PDB entry 3KRG | X-ray diffraction, 1.90 A resolution | chain A

== Chain A ==
Protein: Pectate lyase
Organism: Bacillus subtilis
Notes: EC 4.2.2.2
Reference sequence: P39116 (PEL_BACSU); residues 1-399 here correspond to UniProt positions 22-420 (UniProt number = residue number + 21)
Amino-acid sequence (399 residues; row label = number of the first residue in the row):
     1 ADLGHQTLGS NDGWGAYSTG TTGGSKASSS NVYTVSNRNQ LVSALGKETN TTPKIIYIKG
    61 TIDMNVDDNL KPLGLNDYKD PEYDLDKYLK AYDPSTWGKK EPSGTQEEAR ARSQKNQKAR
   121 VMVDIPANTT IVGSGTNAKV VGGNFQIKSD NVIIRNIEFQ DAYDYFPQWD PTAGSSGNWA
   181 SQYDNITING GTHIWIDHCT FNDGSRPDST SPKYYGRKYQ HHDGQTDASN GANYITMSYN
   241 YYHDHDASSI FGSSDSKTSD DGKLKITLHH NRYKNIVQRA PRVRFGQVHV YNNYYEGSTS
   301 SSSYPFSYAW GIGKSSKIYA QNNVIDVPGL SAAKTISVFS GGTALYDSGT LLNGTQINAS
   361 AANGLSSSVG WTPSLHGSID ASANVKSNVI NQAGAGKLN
Construct notes: engineered mutation Ala173 (Asp194 in P39116), Ala180 (Asn201 in P39116), Ala247 (Lys268 in P39116)
Swiss-Prot annotation at these positions:
  - active site: Arg279
  - binding site (Ca(2+)): Asp184, Asp223, Asp227
Ion coordination: Co2+: Asp184, Asp223, Asp227
Ligand contacts: alpha-D-galactopyranuronic acid (ADA): Lys118, Gln146, Lys148, Ala173, Gly174, Asn178, Gln182, Asn189, Asp223, Asp227, Asn230, Ile250, Ser253, Ser254, Lys257, Arg279, Arg282, Arg284, Phe339

== Overview ==
Bound to chain A: alpha-D-galactopyranuronic acid. Asp184, Asp223 and Asp227 form the Co2+ site. From UniProt:
active-site residue Arg279 and 3 Ca2+-binding residues.
Chain A is Pectate lyase (Bacillus subtilis); the structure, Structural insights into substrate specificity
and the anti beta-elimination mechanism of pectate lyase, was determined by X-ray diffraction (same
publication as 2NZM, 2O04, 2O0V, 2O17 and 2O1D).
